1YST - chains M and H of the 3 polymer chains in the assembly; structure by X-ray diffraction, 3.00 A resolution.

Chain M:
Molecule: Photosynthetic reaction center (M subunit)
From: Rhodobacter sphaeroides
UniProtKB: P02953 (RCEM_RHOSH); numbering as in UniProt (aligned over 1-305)
Sequence (305 residues; numbered 1 to 305; the number before each row is that of its first residue):
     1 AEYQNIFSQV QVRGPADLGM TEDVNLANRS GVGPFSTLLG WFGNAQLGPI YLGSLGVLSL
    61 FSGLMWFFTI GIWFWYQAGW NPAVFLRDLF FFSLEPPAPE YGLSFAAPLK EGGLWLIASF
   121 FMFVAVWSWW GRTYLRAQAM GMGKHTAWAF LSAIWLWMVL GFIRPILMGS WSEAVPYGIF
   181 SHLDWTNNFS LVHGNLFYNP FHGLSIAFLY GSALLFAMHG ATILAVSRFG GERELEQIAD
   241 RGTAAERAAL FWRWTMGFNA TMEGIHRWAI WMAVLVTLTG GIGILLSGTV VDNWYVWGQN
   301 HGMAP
Ion coordination: bacteriochlorophyll a Mg site 1 near His-182 (its only coordinating residue here); bacteriochlorophyll a Mg site 2 near His-202 (its only coordinating residue here); Mn2+: His-219, Glu-234, His-266 (shared with 2 residues of chain L)
Residues lining bound ligands:
  - bacteriochlorophyll a (BCL), molecule 1: Trp-66, Met-122, Val-126, Phe-150, Ala-153, Leu-156, Trp-157, Leu-160, Thr-186, Asn-187, Phe-189, Ser-190, Leu-196, Phe-197, His-202, Ser-205, Ile-206, Leu-209, Tyr-210, Val-276, Gly-280, Ile-284
  - bacteriochlorophyll a (BCL), molecule 2: Trp-157, Leu-160, Val-175, Ile-179, His-182, Leu-183, Trp-185, Thr-186
  - bacteriochlorophyll a (BCL), molecule 3: Phe-197, Gly-203, Ile-206, Ala-207, Tyr-210, Leu-214
  - bacteriopheophytin a (BPH), molecule 1: Ser-59, Leu-60, Gly-63, Leu-64, Phe-67, Ala-125, Val-126, Trp-129, Thr-133, Thr-146, Ala-149, Phe-150, Ala-153, Ala-273, Val-274, Thr-277
  - bacteriopheophytin a (BPH), molecule 2: Tyr-210, Ala-213, Leu-214, Ala-217, Met-218, Trp-252
  - spheroidene (SPO): Trp-66, Phe-67, Phe-68, Ile-70, Gly-71, Phe-74, Trp-75, Phe-85, Trp-115, Ser-119, Phe-120, Met-122, Phe-123, Trp-157, Met-158, Gly-161, Phe-162, Val-175, Pro-176, Tyr-177, Gly-178, Ile-179, His-182
  - ubiquinone-10 (U10): Leu-214, Leu-215, Met-218, His-219, Thr-222, Ala-248, Ala-249, Trp-252, Met-256, Phe-258, Asn-259, Ala-260, Thr-261, Ile-265, Trp-268
From the paper describing this entry:
  - binding site for spheroidene: Phe-67, Phe-68, Trp-75, Phe-85

Chain H:
Molecule: Photosynthetic reaction center (H subunit)
From: Rhodobacter sphaeroides
UniProtKB: P11846 (RCEH_RHOSH); residue numbers follow UniProt; this construct covers 1-260
Sequence (260 residues; each row starts with the number of its first residue):
     1 MVGVTAFGNF DLASLAIYSF WIFLAGLIYY LQTENMREGY PLENEDGTPA ANQGPFPLPK
    61 PKTFILPHGR GTLTVPGPES EDRPIALART AVSEGFPHAP TGDPMKDGVG PASWVARRDL
   121 PELDGHGHNK IKPMKAAAGF HVSAGKNPIG LPVRGCDLEI AGKVVDIWVD IPEQMARFLE
   181 VELKDGSTRL LPMQMVKVQS NRVHVNALSS DLFAGIPTIK SPTEVTLLEE DKICGYVAGG
   241 LMYAAPKRKS VVAAMLAEYA

How chain M and chain H interact:
Contacting residue pairs (91):
  Glu-2(M) / Met-193(H)
  Glu-2(M) / Gln-194(H)
  Glu-2(M) / Val-196(H)
  Tyr-3(M) / Met-195(H)  hydrophobic
  Tyr-3(M) / Asn-206(H)
  Tyr-3(M) / Leu-241(H)
  Asn-5(M) / Gln-194(H)
  Gln-9(M) / Met-193(H)
  Gln-9(M) / Val-196(H)
  Gln-9(M) / Lys-197(H)
  Gln-9(M) / Val-198(H)  hydrogen bond (side chain-backbone)
  Val-10(M) / Lys-146(H)
  Val-10(M) / Ala-176(H)  hydrophobic
  Val-10(M) / Met-193(H)  hydrophobic
  Gln-11(M) / Val-142(H)
  Gln-11(M) / Gly-145(H)
  Gln-11(M) / Lys-146(H)  hydrogen bond
  Val-12(M) / Met-134(H)  hydrophobic
  Val-12(M) / Phe-140(H)  hydrophobic
  Val-12(M) / Val-169(H)  hydrophobic
  Val-12(M) / Gln-174(H)
  Val-12(M) / Met-175(H)
  Val-12(M) / Ala-176(H)
  Arg-13(M) / Gly-139(H)
  Arg-13(M) / Phe-140(H)
  Arg-13(M) / His-141(H)  hydrogen bond (backbone-backbone)
  Arg-13(M) / Gln-174(H)
  Gly-14(M) / Phe-140(H)
  Gly-14(M) / Gln-174(H)  hydrogen bond (backbone-side chain)
  Pro-15(M) / Ala-138(H)
  Phe-35(M) / Gln-174(H)
  Phe-201(M) / Ala-16(H)  hydrophobic
  Phe-201(M) / Ile-17(H)  hydrophobic
  Leu-204(M) / Phe-20(H)  hydrophobic
  Phe-208(M) / Leu-24(H)  hydrophobic
  Ser-227(M) / Gln-194(H)
  Arg-228(M) / Pro-192(H)
  Arg-228(M) / Gln-194(H)
  Arg-228(M) / Met-195(H)  hydrogen bond
  Arg-228(M) / Cys-234(H)  hydrogen bond (backbone-side chain)
  Phe-229(M) / Asp-231(H)
  Phe-229(M) / Cys-234(H)  hydrophobic
  Glu-232(M) / Met-175(H)
  Glu-232(M) / Arg-177(H)  salt bridge
  Glu-232(M) / Gln-194(H)
  Arg-233(M) / Glu-122(H)  salt bridge
  Arg-233(M) / Ile-131(H)
  Arg-233(M) / Arg-177(H)
  Arg-233(M) / Glu-230(H)  salt bridge
  Glu-236(M) / Arg-118(H)  salt bridge
  Glu-236(M) / Glu-122(H)
  Glu-236(M) / Leu-123(H)  hydrogen bond (side chain-backbone)
  Ile-238(M) / Phe-64(H)
  Ala-239(M) / Leu-66(H)  hydrophobic
  Ala-239(M) / Leu-73(H)
  Asp-240(M) / Arg-117(H)  hydrogen bond (backbone-side chain)
  Asp-240(M) / Arg-118(H)  salt bridge
  Arg-241(M) / Glu-38(H)  salt bridge
  Arg-241(M) / Glu-79(H)  salt bridge
  Arg-241(M) / Val-115(H)
  Gly-242(M) / Val-115(H)
  Gly-242(M) / Arg-117(H)
  Gly-242(M) / Asp-231(H)
  Thr-243(M) / Ser-113(H)  hydrogen bond (side chain-backbone)
  Arg-247(M) / Pro-111(H)
  Arg-247(M) / Ala-112(H)
  Arg-253(M) / Tyr-40(H)  hydrogen bond
  Phe-258(M) / Gln-32(H)
  Ala-260(M) / Asn-35(H)
  Thr-261(M) / Asn-35(H)
  Glu-263(M) / Glu-34(H)
  Glu-263(M) / Arg-37(H)
  Glu-263(M) / Phe-64(H)
  Gly-264(M) / Asn-35(H)
  Trp-268(M) / Leu-31(H)
  Trp-268(M) / Asn-35(H)
  Trp-271(M) / Leu-27(H)
  Thr-279(M) / Phe-20(H)
  Leu-286(M) / Ala-13(H)  hydrophobic
  Val-290(M) / Gly-3(H)
  Val-290(M) / Leu-12(H)  hydrophobic
  Asp-292(M) / Met-1(H)
  Asp-292(M) / Val-2(H)
  Asp-292(M) / Gly-3(H)
  Val-296(M) / Val-2(H)
  Trp-297(M) / Asp-11(H)  hydrogen bond
  Trp-297(M) / Ala-13(H)
  Trp-297(M) / Ser-14(H)  hydrogen bond
  His-301(M) / Asn-9(H)  hydrogen bond
  His-301(M) / Asp-11(H)
  His-301(M) / Ser-14(H)  hydrogen bond
Interface residues without a listed pair, chain M (50 interface residues in all): Met-20, Pro-200, Asn-259, Ile-265, Arg-267, Leu-275, Leu-278, Val-291
Interface residues without a listed pair, chain H (67 interface residues in all): Val-4, Trp-21, Ile-28, Tyr-30, Gly-125, Ser-143, Asn-147, Pro-148, Ala-238

Summary:
The interface between chain M and chain H involves 50 residues on one side and 67 on the other, with 14
hydrogen bonds and 7 salt bridges. Polar contacts include Glu-232(M)/Arg-177(H), Arg-233(M)/Glu-122(H) and
Arg-233(M)/Glu-230(H). The paper reports a binding site for spheroidene at Phe-67(M), Phe-68(M) and Trp-75(M)
among others.
Chain M is Photosynthetic reaction center (M subunit) and chain H is Photosynthetic reaction center (H
subunit), both from Rhodobacter sphaeroides; the structure, Structure of the photochemical reaction center of
a spheroidene containing purple bacterium, rhodobacter sphaeroides Y, at ..., was determined by X-ray
diffraction.
